Entry 4QI6 (X-ray diffraction, 3.20 A resolution); this record covers chain A.

[Chain A]
Name: Cellobiose dehydrogenase
Organism: Myriococcum thermophilum
UniProt: A9XK88 (A9XK88_9BASI); residues 2-807 here correspond to UniProt positions 23-828 (UniProt number = residue number + 21)
Sequence (807 residues; numbered 1 to 807; the number before each row is that of its first residue):
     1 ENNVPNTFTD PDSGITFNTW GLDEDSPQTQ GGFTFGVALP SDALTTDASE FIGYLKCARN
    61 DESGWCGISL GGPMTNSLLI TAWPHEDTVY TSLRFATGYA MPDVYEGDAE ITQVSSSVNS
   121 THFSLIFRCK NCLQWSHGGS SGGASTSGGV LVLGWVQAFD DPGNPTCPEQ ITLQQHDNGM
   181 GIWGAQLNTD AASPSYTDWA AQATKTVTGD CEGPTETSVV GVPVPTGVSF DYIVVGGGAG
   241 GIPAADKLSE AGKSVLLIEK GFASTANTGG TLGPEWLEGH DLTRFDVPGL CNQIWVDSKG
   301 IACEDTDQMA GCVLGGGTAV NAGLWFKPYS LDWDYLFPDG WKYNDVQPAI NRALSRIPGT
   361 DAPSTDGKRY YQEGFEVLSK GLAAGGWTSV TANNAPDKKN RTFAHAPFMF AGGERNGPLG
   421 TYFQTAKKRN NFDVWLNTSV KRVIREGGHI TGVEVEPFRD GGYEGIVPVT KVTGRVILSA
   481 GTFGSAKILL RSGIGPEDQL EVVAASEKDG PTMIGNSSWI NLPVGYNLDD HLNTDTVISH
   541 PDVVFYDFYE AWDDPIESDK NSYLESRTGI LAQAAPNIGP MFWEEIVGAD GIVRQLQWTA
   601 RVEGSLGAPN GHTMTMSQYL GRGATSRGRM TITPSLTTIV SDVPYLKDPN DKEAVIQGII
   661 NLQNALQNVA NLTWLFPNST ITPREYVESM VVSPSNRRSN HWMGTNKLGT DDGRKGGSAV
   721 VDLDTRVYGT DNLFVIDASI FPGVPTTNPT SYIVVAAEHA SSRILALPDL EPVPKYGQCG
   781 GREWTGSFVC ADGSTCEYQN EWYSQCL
Not modelled in the structure: 211-217
Modified residues: Glu-1 (pyroglutamic acid; PCA)
Cystine bridges: Cys-57/Cys-66, Cys-129/Cys-132, Cys-303/Cys-312, Cys-779/Cys-796, Cys-790/Cys-806
Glycans and other covalent adducts: alpha-D-mannopyranose (MAN) linked to Ser-195, Thr-197, Thr-204, Thr-206, Thr-226; N-acetylglucosamine (NAG) linked to Asn-400, Asn-437, Asn-516, Asn-678
Bound ions: heme Fe: Met-74, His-176
Small-molecule neighbours:
  - FAD (flavin-adenine dinucleotide): Val-235, Gly-236, Gly-237, Gly-238, Ala-239, Gly-240, Ile-258, Glu-259, Lys-260, Gly-261, Ile-294, Trp-295, Met-309, Gly-311, Cys-312, Val-313, Gly-315, Gly-316, Gly-317, Thr-318, Val-320, Asn-321, Ala-322, Gly-323, Leu-324, Thr-438, Ser-439, Val-440, Ser-479, Ala-480, Gly-481, Thr-482, Gly-484, Ile-488, Asn-700, His-701, Asp-737, Ala-738, Asn-748, Pro-749, Thr-750, Ile-753
  - heme (HEM): Trp-65, Gly-67, Ile-68, Ser-69, Gly-72, Pro-73, Met-74, Leu-79, Ile-80, Thr-81, Tyr-99, Ala-100, Met-101, Pro-102, Gly-154, Trp-155, Val-156, Leu-173, Gln-174, Gln-175, His-176, Met-180, Gly-181, Ile-182, Trp-295, Ser-298, Met-309, Ser-695, Arg-698
From the paper describing this entry:
  - binding site for heme: Tyr-99, Trp-295, Ser-298, Met-309, Arg-698
  - contacts within the chain: Tyr-99/Met-309 (hydrophobic contact), Trp-295/Met-309 (hydrophobic contact), Met-309/Arg-698 (hydrophobic contact), Met-309/Asn-700 (hydrophobic contact), Arg-698/Asn-700 (hydrogen bond)
  - binding site for flavin-adenine dinucleotide: Met-309, Asn-700
  - catalytic residues: Tyr-619 (citing earlier work)
  - mutagenesis - W295A, M309R, Y549F, R698S: unchanged catalytic activity on flavin-adenine dinucleotide
  - mutagenesis - S298Q, M309A, Y619Q (2-fold): decreased catalytic activity on flavin-adenine dinucleotide
  - mutagenesis - N292S, N700S (1.3-fold): increased catalytic activity on flavin-adenine dinucleotide
  - post-translational modification sites: Ser-195, Thr-197, Thr-204, Thr-206, Thr-226, Asn-400, Asn-437, Asn-516, Asn-678
  - conformationally variable residues (order/disorder transition, side-chain flip): Cys-211 to Thr-217, Trp-295, Arg-601

[In short]
Ligands of chain A: heme and flavin-adenine dinucleotide. Covalently linked N-acetylglucosamine: at Asn-400,
Asn-437, Asn-516 and Asn-678. Alpha-D-mannopyranose is covalently linked to Ser-195, Thr-197, Thr-204, Thr-206
and Thr-226. The paper reports the catalytic residue Tyr-619; S298Q, M309A and Y619Q reduce catalytic activity
on flavin-adenine dinucleotide; 9 substitutions were tested in all.
Chain A is Cellobiose dehydrogenase (Myriococcum thermophilum); the structure, Cellobiose dehydrogenase from
Myriococcum thermophilum, MtCDH, was determined by X-ray diffraction together with 4QI3, 4QI4, 4QI5, 4QI7 and
4QI8 from the same study.
